Entry 8W1R (electron microscopy, 3.30 A resolution); this record covers chains B and K of the 11 polymer chains in the assembly.

# Chain B
Molecule: Core protein VP3
Source organism: Bluetongue virus (serotype 1 / isolate South Africa)
UniProtKB: Q1AE73 (Q1AE73_9REOV); residues 1-901 here = UniProt positions 1-901
Amino-acid sequence (901 residues; numbered 1 to 901; the number before each row is that of its first residue):
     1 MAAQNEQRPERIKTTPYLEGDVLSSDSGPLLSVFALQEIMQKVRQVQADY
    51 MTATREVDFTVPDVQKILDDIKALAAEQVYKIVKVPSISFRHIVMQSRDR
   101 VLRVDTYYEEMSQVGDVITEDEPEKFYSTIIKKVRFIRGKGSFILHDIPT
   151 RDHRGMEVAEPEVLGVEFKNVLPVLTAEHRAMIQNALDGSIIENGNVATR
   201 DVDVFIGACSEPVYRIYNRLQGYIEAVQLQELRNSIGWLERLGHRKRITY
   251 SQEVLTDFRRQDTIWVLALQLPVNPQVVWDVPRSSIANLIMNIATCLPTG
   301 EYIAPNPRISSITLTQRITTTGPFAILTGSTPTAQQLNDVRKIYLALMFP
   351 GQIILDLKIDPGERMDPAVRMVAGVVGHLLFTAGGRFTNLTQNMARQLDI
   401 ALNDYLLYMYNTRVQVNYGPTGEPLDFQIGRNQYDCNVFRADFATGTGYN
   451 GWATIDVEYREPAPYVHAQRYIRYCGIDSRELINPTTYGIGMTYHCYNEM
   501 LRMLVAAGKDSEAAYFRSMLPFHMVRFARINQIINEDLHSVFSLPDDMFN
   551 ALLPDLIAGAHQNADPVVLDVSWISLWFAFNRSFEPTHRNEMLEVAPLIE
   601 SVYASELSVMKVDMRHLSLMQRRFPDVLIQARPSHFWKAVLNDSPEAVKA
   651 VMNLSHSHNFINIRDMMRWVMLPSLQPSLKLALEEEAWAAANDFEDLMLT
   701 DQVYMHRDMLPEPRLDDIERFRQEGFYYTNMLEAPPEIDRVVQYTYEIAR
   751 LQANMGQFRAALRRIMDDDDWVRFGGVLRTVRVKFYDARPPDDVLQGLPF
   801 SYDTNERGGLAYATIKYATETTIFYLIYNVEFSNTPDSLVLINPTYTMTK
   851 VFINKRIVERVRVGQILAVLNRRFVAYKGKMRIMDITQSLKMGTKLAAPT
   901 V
Disordered / not traced: 1-6, 804-813
From the paper describing this entry:
  - mutagenesis - R431F: abolished growth in response to reverse genetics method

# Chain K
Molecule: RNA-directed RNA polymerase
Source organism: Bluetongue virus (serotype 1 / isolate South Africa)
Notes: EC 2.7.7.48
UniProtKB: W0G557 (W0G557_9REOV); numbering as in UniProt (aligned over 1-1302)
Amino-acid sequence (1302 residues; each row starts with the number of its first residue):
     1 MVAITVQGAQLIKRVVERFYPGIAFNINEGACYIYKFSDHIRRIRMKHGT
    51 KYRRQAEEIIRNISLRKERLYGIPVLDEVEWKYVFDGQTFQSYAFEVYVN
   101 SILPWSELDPEEEFLRNYRVSREMTEVEKFIEFRAKNEMQIYGDIPIKVW
   151 CCFINELSAELKHVPLGMQVMADFVNRFDSPFHQGNRDLSNLEDFQVAYT
   201 TPLLFEMCCMESILEFNIKMRMREEEISALEFGDMKVDPVGLLREFFILC
   251 LPHPKKINNVLRAPYSWFVKMWGVGADPIVVLQSTAGDDRNSKDVFYDKF
   301 RTEPNRYKALFRSSFYNESRRMNEEKILEAVKYSQKLGSHDRRLPLFEKM
   351 LKTVYTTPFYPHKSSNMILASFLLSIQTITGYGRAWVKNVSTEFDKQLKP
   401 NPSNLVQDVSDLTREFFKQAYVEAKERREEIVKPEDLYTSMLRLARNTSS
   451 GFSTEIYVKKRFGPRLRDKDLIKINSRIKALVIFTKGHTVFTDEELHKKY
   501 NSVELYQTKGSRDVPIKATRTIYSINLSVLVPQLIVTLPLNEYFSRVGGI
   551 TSPDYKKIGGKVIVGDLEATGSRVMDAADCFRNSADRDIFTIAIDYSEYD
   601 THLTRHNFRTGMLQGIREAMAPYRDLRYEGYTLEQIIDFGYGEGRVANTL
   651 WNGKRRLFKTTFDAYIRLDESERDKGSFKVPKGVLPVSSVDVANRIAVDK
   701 GFDTLIAATDGSDLALIDTHLSGENSTLIANSMHNMAIGTLMQREVGREQ
   751 PGVLTFLSEQYVGDDTLFYTKLHTTDTKVFDKVAASIFDTVAKCGHEASP
   801 SKTMMTPYSVEKTQTHAKQGCYVPQDRMMIISSERRKDIEDVQGYVRSQV
   851 QTMITKVSRGFCHDLAQLILMLKTTFIGAWKMKRTIKEDAMYRDRKFDSN
   901 DEDGFTLIQIRNPLALYVPIGWNGYGAHPAALNIVMTEEMYVDSIMISKL
   951 DEIMAPIRRIVHDIPPCWNETQGDKRGLISATKMSFFSKMARPAVQAALS
  1001 DPQIINLVEELPLGEFSPGRISRTMMHSALLKESSARTLLSSGYELEYQK
  1051 ALNSWITQVSMRLGEESGVISTSYAKLFDVYFEGELDGAPHMFPDQNLSP
  1101 QFYIQKMMIGPRVSSRVRNSYVDRIDVILRKDVVMRGFITANTILNVIEK
  1151 LGTNHSVGDLVTVFTLMNIETRVAEELAEYMTSEKIRFDALKLLKKGIAG
  1201 DEFTMSLNVATQDFIDTYLAYPYQLTKTEVDAISLYCTQMIMLRAALGLP
  1251 KKKMKIVVTDDAKKRYKIRLQRFRTHVPKIKVLKKLIDPNRMTVRNLENQ
  1301 FV
Disordered / not traced: 1, 460-470

# Chain B / chain K interface
Pairs across the interface (11):
  Thr-313(B) with Asp-625(K), hydrogen bond
  Gln-316(B) with Asp-625(K), hydrogen bond (side chain-backbone)
  Gly-329(B) with Lys-418(K), hydrogen bond (backbone-side chain)
  Ser-330(B) with Lys-418(K)
  Thr-331(B) with Arg-414(K); Glu-415(K); Lys-418(K), hydrogen bond
  Glu-363(B) with Arg-744(K), salt bridge
  Arg-364(B) with Pro-553(K), hydrogen bond (side chain-backbone); Thr-740(K)
  Asp-366(B) with Lys-556(K)
Other interface residues (no listed pair), chain B (12 interface residues in all): Thr-319, Thr-333, Gly-362, Pro-367
Other interface residues (no listed pair), chain K (12 interface residues in all): Asp-411, Leu-626, Gln-743, Glu-759

# Summary
Chain B and chain K each contribute 12 residues to their interface, with 5 hydrogen bonds and 1 salt bridge.
Among the polar pairs are Glu-363(B)/Arg-744(K), Thr-313(B)/Asp-625(K) and Gln-316(B)/Asp-625(K). The paper
reports that R431F of chain B abolishes growth in response to reverse genetics method.
Here chain B is Core protein VP3 and chain K is RNA-directed RNA polymerase, both from Bluetongue virus
(serotype 1 / isolate South Africa). Entry 8W1R (Cryo-EM structure of BTV core) was determined by electron
microscopy, deposited together with 8W12, 8W19, 8W1C, 8W1O and 8W1S.
